PDB entry 7WQZ | electron microscopy, 3.70 A resolution | chains A and B

Chain A:
Molecule: Enteropeptidase non-catalytic heavy chain
Source organism: Homo sapiens
Reference sequence: P98073 (ENTK_HUMAN); residue numbers follow UniProt; this construct covers 524-784
Chain sequence (261 residues; row label = number of the first residue in the row):
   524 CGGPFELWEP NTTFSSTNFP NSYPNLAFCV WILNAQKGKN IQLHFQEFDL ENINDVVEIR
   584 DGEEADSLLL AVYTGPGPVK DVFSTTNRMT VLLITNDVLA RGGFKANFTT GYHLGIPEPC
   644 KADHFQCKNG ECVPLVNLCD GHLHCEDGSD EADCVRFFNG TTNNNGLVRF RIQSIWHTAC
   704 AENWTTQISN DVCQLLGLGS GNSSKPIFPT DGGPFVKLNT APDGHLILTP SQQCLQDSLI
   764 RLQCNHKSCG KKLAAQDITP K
Swiss-Prot annotation at these positions:
  - glycosylation (N-linked (GlcNAc...) asparagine): Asn534, Asn630, Asn682, Asn706, Asn725
Disulfide bonds: Cys650-Cys668, Cys662-Cys677, Cys716-Cys767
Glycans and other covalent adducts: N-acetylglucosamine (NAG) linked to Asn534, Asn630, Asn682, Asn706, Asn725

Chain B:
Molecule: Enteropeptidase catalytic light chain
Source organism: Homo sapiens
Reference sequence: P98073 (ENTK_HUMAN); residues 785-1019 here = UniProt positions 785-1019
Chain sequence (235 residues; row label = number of the first residue in the row):
   785 IVGGSNAKEG AWPWVVGLYY GGRLLCGASL VSSDWLVSAA ACVYGRNLEP SKWTAILGLH
   845 MKSNLTSPQT VPRLIDEIVI NPHYNRRRKD NAIAMMHLEF KVNYTDYIQP ICLPEENQVF
   905 PPGRNCSIAG WGTVVYQGTT ANILQEADVP LLSNERCQQQ MPEYNITENM ICAGYEEGGI
   965 DSCQGDAGGP LMCQENNRWF LAGVTSFGYK CALPNRPGVY ARVSRFTEWI QSFLH
Construct notes: engineered mutation Ala825 (His in P98073), Ala876 (Asp in P98073), Ala971 (Ser in P98073)
Swiss-Prot annotation at these positions:
  - glycosylation (N-linked (GlcNAc...) asparagine): Asn848, Asn887, Asn909, Asn949
Disulfide bonds: Cys810-Cys826, Cys910-Cys977, Cys941-Cys956, Cys967-Cys995
Glycans and other covalent adducts: N-acetylglucosamine (NAG) linked to Asn848, Asn887, Asn909, Asn949

Interface between chain A and chain B:
Contacting residue pairs - 44 pairs, chain A then chain B:
  Ile576(A) with Tyr804(B); Tyr828(B); Gly829(B); Arg830(B)
  Val579(A) with Tyr828(B); Gly829(B)
  Glu581(A) with Tyr828(B), hydrogen bond; Tyr868(B); Arg871(B), salt bridge
  Arg583(A) with Tyr868(B), hydrogen bond (side chain-backbone); Asn869(B); Arg871(B)
  Ser590(A) with Asn869(B)
  Leu591(A) with Pro866(B)
  Leu592(A) with Pro866(B), hydrogen bond (backbone-backbone)
  Val595(A) with Tyr828(B), hydrophobic; Gly829(B); Asn831(B); Leu832(B)
  Tyr596(A) with Leu832(B), hydrophobic
  Thr597(A) with Gly829(B); Leu832(B)
  Leu615(A) with Arg871(B)
  Asn686(A) with Glu899(B), hydrogen bond
  His769(A) with Arg982(B)
  Lys770(A) with Pro894(B); Ile895(B)
  Ser771(A) with Gln893(B); Pro894(B)
  Cys772(A) with Pro894(B); Cys896(B), disulfide; Arg982(B)
  Gly773(A) with Trp798(B); Pro894(B), hydrogen bond (backbone-backbone); Cys896(B); Trp983(B), hydrogen bond (backbone-backbone)
  Lys774(A) with Trp798(B); Asn981(B)
  Lys775(A) with Trp983(B)
  Leu776(A) with Asp890(B); Gln893(B)
  Ala777(A) with Asp890(B)
  Gln779(A) with Lys792(B)
  Asp780(A) with Lys792(B)
Other interface residues (no listed pair), chain A (25 interface residues in all): Ala588, Ile617
Other interface residues (no listed pair), chain B (29 interface residues in all): Gly794, Ala795, Val815, Asn865, His867, Arg870, Arg872, Gln978
Cross-chain cystine bridges: Cys772(A)-Cys896(B)

Overview:
25 residues of chain A and 29 residues of chain B are in contact, with 1 disulfide bond, 6 hydrogen bonds and
1 salt bridge. Polar pairs include Glu581(A)-Arg871(B), Glu581(A)-Tyr828(B) and Arg583(A)-Tyr868(B).
Here chain A is Enteropeptidase non-catalytic heavy chain and chain B is Enteropeptidase catalytic light
chain, both from Homo sapiens. Entry 7WQZ (Structure of Active-mutEP) was determined by electron microscopy
(same publication as 8H3S, 8H3U, 7WQW, 7WQX and 7WR7).
